Entry 7UVB (X-ray diffraction, 2.05 A resolution); this record covers chains A and D of the 4 polymer chains in the assembly.

Chain A:
Name: Hemoglobin subunit alpha
Source organism: Homo sapiens
UniProtKB: P69905 (HBA_HUMAN); residues 1-141 here correspond to UniProt positions 2-142 (UniProt number = residue number + 1)
Amino-acid sequence (141 residues; numbered 1 to 141; the number before each row is that of its first residue):
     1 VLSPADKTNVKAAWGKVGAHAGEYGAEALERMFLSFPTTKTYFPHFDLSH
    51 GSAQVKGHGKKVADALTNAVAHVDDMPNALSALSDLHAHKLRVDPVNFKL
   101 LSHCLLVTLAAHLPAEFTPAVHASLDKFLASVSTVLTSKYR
Bound ions: heme Fe: His87 (together with formyl group)
Small-molecule neighbours:
  - formyl group / heme: Tyr42, Phe43, His45, Phe46, His58, Lys61, Val62, Ala65, Leu66, Leu83, Leu86, His87, Leu91, Val93, Asn97, Phe98, Leu101, Leu105, Val132, Leu136
  - OHF (2-hydroxy-6-({(3S)-4-[2-(2-hydroxyethyl)pyridine-3-carbonyl]morpholin-3-yl}methoxy)benzaldehyde), molecule 1: Val1, Leu2, Asp126, Lys127, Ala130, Ser131, Thr134
  - OHF, molecule 2: Val1, Ser131, Thr134, Val135, Ser138
UniProt features mapped onto this chain:
  - binding site (O2): His58
  - binding site (heme b): His87
  - site: Thr8, Asn9 (Microbial infection: Cleavage), Lys11 (Not glycated), Ala13, Trp14 (Microbial infection: Cleavage), Tyr24, Gly25 (Microbial infection: Cleavage), Leu29, Glu30 (Microbial infection: Cleavage), His45, Phe46 (Microbial infection: Cleavage), Asp47, Leu48 (Microbial infection: Cleavage), Ser52, Ala53 (Microbial infection: Cleavage), Val55, Lys56 (Microbial infection: Cleavage), Lys56 (Not glycated), Gly59, Lys60 (Microbial infection: Cleavage), Lys60 (Not glycated), Lys90 (Not glycated), Leu91, Arg92 (Microbial infection: Cleavage), Lys99 (Not glycated), Leu106, Val107 (Microbial infection: Cleavage), Thr108, Leu109 (Microbial infection: Cleavage), Val121, His122 (Microbial infection: Cleavage), Ser133, Thr134 (Microbial infection: Cleavage)
  - modified residue: Ser3 (Phosphoserine), Lys7 (N6-succinyllysine), Thr8 (Phosphothreonine), Lys11 (N6-succinyllysine), Lys16 (N6-acetyllysine), Tyr24 (Phosphotyrosine), Ser35 (Phosphoserine), Lys40 (N6-succinyllysine), Ser49 (Phosphoserine), Ser102 (Phosphoserine), Thr108 (Phosphothreonine), Ser124 (Phosphoserine), Ser131 (Phosphoserine), Thr134 (Phosphothreonine), Thr137 (Phosphothreonine), Ser138 (Phosphoserine)
  - glycosylation (N-linked (Glc) (glycation) lysine): Lys7, Lys16, Lys40, Lys61

Chain D:
Name: Hemoglobin subunit beta
Source organism: Homo sapiens
UniProtKB: P68871 (HBB_HUMAN); residues 1-146 here correspond to UniProt positions 2-147 (UniProt number = residue number + 1)
Amino-acid sequence (146 residues; numbered 1 to 146; the number before each row is that of its first residue):
     1 VHLTPVEKSAVTALWGKVNVDEVGGEALGRLLVVYPWTQRFFESFGDLST
    51 PDAVMGNPKVKAHGKKVLGAFSDGLAHLDNLKGTFATLSELHCDKLHVDP
   101 ENFRLLGNVLVCVLAHHFGKEFTPPVQAAYQKVVAGVANALAHKYH
Unresolved in the structure: 1
Construct notes: engineered mutation Val6 (Glu7 in P68871)
Small-molecule neighbours: formyl group / heme: Leu31, Thr38, Phe41, Phe42, Phe45, His63, Lys66, Val67, Ala70, Phe71, Leu88, Leu91, His92, Leu96, Val98, Asn102, Phe103, Leu106, Val137, Leu141
UniProt features mapped onto this chain:
  - binding site ((2R)-2,3-bisphosphoglycerate): Val1, His2, Lys82, His143
  - binding site (heme b): His63, His92
  - site: Glu7, Lys8 (Microbial infection: Cleavage), Gly25, Glu26 (Microbial infection: Cleavage), Gly29, Arg30 (Microbial infection: Cleavage), Tyr35, Pro36 (Microbial infection: Cleavage), Trp37, Thr38 (Microbial infection: Cleavage), Phe45, Gly46 (Microbial infection: Cleavage), Asp52, Ala53 (Microbial infection: Cleavage), Gly56, Asn57 (Microbial infection: Cleavage), Lys59 (Not glycated), Phe71, Ser72 (Microbial infection: Cleavage), Gly74, Leu75 (Microbial infection: Cleavage), Lys82 (Not glycated), Thr84, Phe85 (Microbial infection: Cleavage), His92, Cys93 (Microbial infection: Cleavage), Lys95 (Not glycated), Arg104, Leu105 (Microbial infection: Cleavage), Leu110, Val111 (Microbial infection: Cleavage), Gly119, Lys120 (Microbial infection: Cleavage), Phe122, Thr123 (Microbial infection: Cleavage), Ala128, Ala129 (Microbial infection: Cleavage) and 2 more in UniProt
  - modified residue: Val1 (N-acetylvaline), Ser9 (Phosphoserine), Thr12 (Phosphothreonine), Ser44 (Phosphoserine), Thr50 (Phosphothreonine), Lys59 (N6-acetyllysine), Lys82 (N6-acetyllysine), Thr87 (Phosphothreonine), Cys93 (S-nitrosocysteine), Lys144 (N6-acetyllysine)
  - glycosylation: Val1 (N-linked (Glc) (glycation) valine), Lys8 (N-linked (Glc) (glycation) lysine), Lys17 (N-linked (Glc) (glycation) lysine), Lys66 (N-linked (Glc) (glycation) lysine), Lys120 (N-linked (Glc) (glycation) lysine), Lys144 (N-linked (Glc) (glycation) lysine)

How chain A and chain D interact:
Residue-residue contacts (15; chain A residue first):
  Thr38(A) - His97(D)
  Thr41(A) - Arg40(D)  hydrogen bond (backbone-side chain)
  Tyr42(A) - Arg40(D)
  Leu91(A) - Arg40(D)
  Arg92(A) - Trp37(D)
  Arg92(A) - Gln39(D)
  Arg92(A) - Arg40(D)
  Arg92(A) - Glu43(D)  salt bridge
  Val93(A) - Trp37(D)
  Asp94(A) - Trp37(D)  hydrogen bond
  Asp94(A) - Asn102(D)  hydrogen bond
  Pro95(A) - Trp37(D)
  Val96(A) - Asp99(D)
  Lys139(A) - Pro36(D)
  Lys139(A) - Gln39(D)

Summary:
10 residues of chain A face 8 of chain D across their interface; the contacts include 3 hydrogen bonds and 1
salt bridge. Among the polar pairs are Arg92(A)-Glu43(D), Thr41(A)-Arg40(D) and Asp94(A)-Trp37(D). Ligands of
chain A: formyl group / heme and compound OHF.
Chain A is Hemoglobin subunit alpha and chain D is Hemoglobin subunit beta, both from Homo sapiens; the
structure, Crystal structure of carbonmonoxy hemoglobin S (LIGANDED sickle cell hemoglobin) complexed with
gbt021601, was determined by X-ray diffraction.
